6NMX - chains A and C; structure by X-ray diffraction, 1.97 A resolution.

# Chain A (and C)
Molecule: Threonine synthase
Source organism: Bacillus subtilis subsp. spizizenii
Notes: EC 4.2.3.1; chain C of this document is another copy of the same molecule, construct and numbering; everything in this record applies to it too
UniProt: A8HUA2 (A8HUA2_BACPN); residues 2-352 here = UniProt positions 2-352
Amino-acid sequence (354 residues; each row starts with the number of its first residue; numbers below 1 keep their minus sign (Met-1 is residue -1)):
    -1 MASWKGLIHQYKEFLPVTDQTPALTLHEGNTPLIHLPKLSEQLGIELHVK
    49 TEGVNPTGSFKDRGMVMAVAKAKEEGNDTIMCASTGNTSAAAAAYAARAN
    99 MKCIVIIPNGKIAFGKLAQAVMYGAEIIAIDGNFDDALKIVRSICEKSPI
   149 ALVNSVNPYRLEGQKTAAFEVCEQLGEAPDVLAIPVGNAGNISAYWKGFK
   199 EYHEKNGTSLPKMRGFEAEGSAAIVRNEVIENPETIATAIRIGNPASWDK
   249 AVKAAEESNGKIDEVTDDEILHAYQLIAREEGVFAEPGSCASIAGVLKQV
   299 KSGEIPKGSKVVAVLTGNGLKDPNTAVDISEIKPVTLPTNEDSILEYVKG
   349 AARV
Unresolved in the structure: -1, 350-352 (chain C: -1, 349-352)
Sequence notes: expression tag (-1 to 1)
Residues lining bound ligands: LJS ((2E,3Z)-2-{[(Z)-{3-hydroxy-2-methyl-5-[(phosphonooxy)methyl]pyridin-4(1H)-ylidene}methyl]imino}-5-phosphonopent-3-enoic acid): Phe58, Lys59, Ala81, Ser82, Thr83, Gly84, Asn85, Thr86, Phe132, Asn152, Ser153, Arg158, Pro183, Val184, Gly185, Asn186, Ala187, Gly188, Asn189, Ala237, Ile238, Ile240, Glu284, Ser287, Thr314, Gly315
What the authors report for this chain:
  - binding site for LJS: Lys59, Ser82, Thr83, Thr86, Phe132, Asn152, Ser153, Arg158, Asn186, Ile240
  - specificity-determining residues: Phe132

# Interface between chain A and chain C
Residue-residue contacts - 139 pairs, chain A then chain C:
  Ala0(A) with Ala0(C)
  Leu24(A) with Ile32(C); Glu279(C); Gly280(C)
  His25(A) with Pro30(C); Leu31(C); Ile32(C)
  Asn28(A) with Ala0(C)
  Pro30(A) with His25(C)
  Leu31(A) with His25(C)
  Ile32(A) with Leu24(C); His25(C); Arg96(C)
  His33(A) with Arg96(C), hydrogen bond (backbone-side chain)
  Leu34(A) with Arg96(C)
  Pro35(A) with Arg96(C)
  Lys36(A) with Ala95(C); Arg96(C), hydrogen bond (side chain-backbone); Asn98(C)
  Val52(A) with Val52(C)
  Ala92(A) with Gly280(C)
  Ala95(A) with Ala276(C); Arg277(C); Glu278(C)
  Arg96(A) with Ile32(C); His33(C), hydrogen bond (side chain-backbone); Leu34(C); Pro35(C); Glu279(C), salt bridge
  Asn98(A) with Lys36(C), hydrogen bond
  Ile104(A) with Ile342(C), hydrophobic
  Phe112(A) with Phe112(C), hydrophobic; Pro321(C), hydrophobic; Asn322(C); Val325(C), hydrophobic
  Gly113(A) with Leu318(C)
  Ala116(A) with Pro321(C); Ala324(C), hydrophobic
  Gln117(A) with Phe282(C); Leu318(C)
  Val119(A) with Ser328(C); Ile330(C)
  Met120(A) with Tyr272(C), hydrophobic; Gln273(C); Ala276(C); Arg277(C); Phe282(C), hydrophobic; Ala324(C), hydrophobic; Ser328(C)
  Tyr121(A) with Ala276(C); Gly280(C); Phe282(C)
  Gly122(A) with Arg277(C)
  Glu124(A) with Tyr345(C)
  Ile125(A) with Pro332(C); Val333(C), hydrogen bond (backbone-backbone)
  Ile126(A) with Val333(C); Leu335(C), hydrophobic; Val346(C), hydrophobic
  Ala127(A) with Val333(C), hydrogen bond (backbone-backbone); Thr334(C); Leu335(C), hydrogen bond (backbone-backbone)
  Ile128(A) with Leu335(C); Thr337(C); Ile342(C), hydrophobic
  Asp129(A) with Thr337(C)
  Gly130(A) with Thr337(C), hydrogen bond (backbone-side chain)
  Asp134(A) with Thr337(C)
  Ile138(A) with Thr337(C); Glu339(C)
  Ser141(A) with Glu339(C), hydrogen bond
  Ile142(A) with Ile342(C), hydrophobic; Leu343(C)
  Lys145(A) with Glu339(C), salt bridge
  Ile148(A) with Val346(C), hydrophobic
  Tyr272(A) with Met120(C)
  Gln273(A) with Met120(C)
  Ala276(A) with Ala95(C); Met120(C); Tyr121(C)
  Arg277(A) with Ala95(C); Met120(C); Gly122(C)
  Glu278(A) with Ala95(C)
  Glu279(A) with Leu24(C); Arg96(C), salt bridge
  Gly280(A) with Leu24(C); Ala92(C); Ala95(C); Tyr121(C)
  Val281(A) with Tyr121(C)
  Phe282(A) with Gln117(C); Met120(C), hydrophobic; Tyr121(C)
  Leu318(A) with Gly113(C); Gln117(C); Leu318(C), hydrophobic
  Pro321(A) with Phe112(C), hydrophobic; Ala116(C), hydrophobic
  Asn322(A) with Phe112(C)
  Ala324(A) with Ala116(C), hydrophobic; Met120(C), hydrophobic
  Val325(A) with Phe112(C), hydrophobic; Ala116(C), hydrophobic
  Ser328(A) with Val119(C); Met120(C), hydrogen bond
  Ile330(A) with Val119(C); Ala123(C)
  Pro332(A) with Leu115(C), hydrophobic; Ile125(C)
  Val333(A) with Ile125(C), hydrogen bond (backbone-backbone); Ile126(C); Ala127(C), hydrogen bond (backbone-backbone)
  Thr334(A) with Ala127(C)
  Leu335(A) with Ile126(C), hydrophobic; Ala127(C), hydrogen bond (backbone-backbone); Ile128(C); Asp129(C)
  Pro336(A) with Asp129(C)
  Thr337(A) with Ile128(C); Asp129(C), hydrogen bond; Gly130(C), hydrogen bond (side chain-backbone); Asp134(C); Ile138(C)
  Asn338(A) with Ile138(C)
  Glu339(A) with Ser141(C), hydrogen bond; Ile142(C); Lys145(C), salt bridge
  Ile342(A) with Ile104(C), hydrophobic; Ile126(C), hydrophobic; Ile128(C), hydrophobic; Ile138(C), hydrophobic; Ile142(C), hydrophobic
  Leu343(A) with Lys145(C)
  Tyr345(A) with Glu124(C); Ile126(C), hydrophobic
  Val346(A) with Ile102(C), hydrophobic; Glu124(C); Ile126(C), hydrophobic
Interface residues without a listed pair, chain A (79 interface residues in all): Ser1, Asn53, Thr55, Ile102, Asn107, Lys114, Leu115, Lys137, Asn316, Lys319, Lys331, Lys347, Ala349
Interface residues without a listed pair, chain C (75 interface residues in all): Asn28, Asn53, Thr55, Met79, Ser146, Pro147, Ile148, Val281, Lys319, Pro336, Asn338

# Overview
Chain A and chain C form an interface of 79 and 75 residues respectively; the contacts include 16 hydrogen
bonds and 4 salt bridges. Polar contacts include Arg96(A)-Glu279(C), Lys145(A)-Glu339(C) and
His33(A)-Arg96(C). Chain A binds compound LJS. From the paper: a binding site for LJS at Lys59(A), Ser82(A)
and Thr83(A) among others; the specificity determinant Phe132(A).
Chain A and chain C are both Threonine synthase (Bacillus subtilis subsp. spizizenii); the structure,
Threonine synthase from Bacillus subtilis ATCC 6633 with PLP and APPA, was determined by X-ray diffraction
(same publication as 6CGQ).
